Entry 6TDX (electron microscopy, 3.30 A resolution); this record covers chains G and S of the 14 polymer chains in the assembly.

== Chain G ==
Molecule: ATP synthase F1 subunit gamma
From: Euglena gracilis
Amino-acid sequence (306 residues; each row starts with the number of its first residue):
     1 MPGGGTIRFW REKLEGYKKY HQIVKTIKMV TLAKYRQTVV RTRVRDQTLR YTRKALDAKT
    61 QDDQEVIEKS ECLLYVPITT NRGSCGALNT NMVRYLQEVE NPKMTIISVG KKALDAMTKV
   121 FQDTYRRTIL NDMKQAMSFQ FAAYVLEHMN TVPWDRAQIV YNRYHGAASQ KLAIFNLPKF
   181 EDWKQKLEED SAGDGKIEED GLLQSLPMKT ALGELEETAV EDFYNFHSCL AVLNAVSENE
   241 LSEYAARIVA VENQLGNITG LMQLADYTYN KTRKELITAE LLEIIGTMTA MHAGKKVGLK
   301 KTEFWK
Not modelled in the structure: 1-2, 279-306

== Chain S ==
Molecule: ATP synthase subunit c
From: Euglena gracilis
Amino-acid sequence (104 residues; numbered 1 to 104; the number before each row is that of its first residue):
     1 MQRGSSITKV VRRAALARST RNAAIAYEVT VNGANLIGAG MAASGVGVPA IGVAMCFSSY
    61 MLAAARQPNM SAKLLPYCIL GFALSEALAL FTLLIALLEL FVFS
Not modelled in the structure: 1-23
Reported in the primary citation:
  - catalytic residues: Glu86 (proposed by the authors, not directly observed)

== How chain G and chain S interact ==
Residue-residue contacts - 5 pairs, chain G then chain S:
  Ser191(G) with Pro68(S)
  Ala192(G) with Pro68(S)
  Leu206(G) with Asn69(S)
  Thr210(G) with Arg66(S)
  Glu214(G) with Arg66(S), salt bridge
Also at the interface, not in a pair above, chain G (6 interface residues in all): Ala211
Also at the interface, not in a pair above, chain S (4 interface residues in all): Gln67

== Overview ==
Chain G and chain S form an interface of 6 and 4 residues respectively, with 1 salt bridge. The salt-bridged
pair is Glu214(G)-Arg66(S). The paper reports the catalytic residue Glu86(S).
Here chain G is ATP synthase F1 subunit gamma and chain S is ATP synthase subunit c, both from Euglena
gracilis. Entry 6TDX (Cryo-EM structure of Euglena gracilis mitochondrial ATP synthase, rotor, rotational
state 1) was determined by electron microscopy together with 6TDU, 6TDV, 6TDW, 6TDY, 6TDZ and 6TE0 from the
same study.
